8K35 - chains I and N of the 24 polymer chains in the assembly; structure by electron microscopy, 3.44 A resolution.

== Chain I ==
Name: Tip attachment protein J
Source organism: Escherichia phage Lambda
Reference sequence: P03749 (TIPJ_LAMBD); residue numbers follow UniProt; this construct covers 1-1132
Sequence (1132 residues; each row starts with the number of its first residue):
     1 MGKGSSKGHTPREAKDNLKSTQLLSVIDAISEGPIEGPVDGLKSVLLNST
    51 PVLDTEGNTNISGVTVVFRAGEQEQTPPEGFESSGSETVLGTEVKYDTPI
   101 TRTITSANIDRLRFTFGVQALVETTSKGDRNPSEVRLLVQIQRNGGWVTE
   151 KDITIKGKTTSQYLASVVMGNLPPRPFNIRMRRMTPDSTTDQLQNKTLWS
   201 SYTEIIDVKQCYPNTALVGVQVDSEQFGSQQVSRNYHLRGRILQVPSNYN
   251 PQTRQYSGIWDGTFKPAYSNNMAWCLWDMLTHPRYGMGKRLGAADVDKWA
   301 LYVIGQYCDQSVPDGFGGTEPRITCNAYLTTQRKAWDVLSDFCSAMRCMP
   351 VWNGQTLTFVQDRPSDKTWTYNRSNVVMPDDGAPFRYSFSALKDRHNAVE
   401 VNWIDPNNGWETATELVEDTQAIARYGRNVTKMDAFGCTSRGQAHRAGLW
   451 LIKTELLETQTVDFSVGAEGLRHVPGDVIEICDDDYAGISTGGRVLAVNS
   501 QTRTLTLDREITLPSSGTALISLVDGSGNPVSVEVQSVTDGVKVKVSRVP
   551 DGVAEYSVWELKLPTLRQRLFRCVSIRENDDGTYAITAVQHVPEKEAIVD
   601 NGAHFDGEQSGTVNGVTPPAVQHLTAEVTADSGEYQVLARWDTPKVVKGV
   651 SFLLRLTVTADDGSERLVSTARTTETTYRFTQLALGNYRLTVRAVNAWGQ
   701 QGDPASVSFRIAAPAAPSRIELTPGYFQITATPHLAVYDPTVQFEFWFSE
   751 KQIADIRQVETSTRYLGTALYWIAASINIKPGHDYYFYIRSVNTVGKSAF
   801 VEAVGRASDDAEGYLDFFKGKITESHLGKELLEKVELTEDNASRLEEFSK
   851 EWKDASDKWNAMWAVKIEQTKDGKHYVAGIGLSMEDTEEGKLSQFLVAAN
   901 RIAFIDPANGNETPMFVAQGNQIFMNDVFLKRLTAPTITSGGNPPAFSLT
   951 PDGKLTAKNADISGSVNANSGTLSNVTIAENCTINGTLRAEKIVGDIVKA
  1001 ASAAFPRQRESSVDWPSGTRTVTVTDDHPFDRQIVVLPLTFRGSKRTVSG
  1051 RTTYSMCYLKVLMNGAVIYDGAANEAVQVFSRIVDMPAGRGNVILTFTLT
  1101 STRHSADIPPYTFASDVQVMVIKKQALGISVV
Not modelled in the structure: 852-1132

== Chain N ==
Name: Tail tip protein L
Source organism: Escherichia phage Lambda
Reference sequence: P03738 (TIPL_LAMBD); residues 1-232 here = UniProt positions 1-232
Sequence (232 residues; numbered 1 to 232; the number before each row is that of its first residue):
     1 MQDIRQETLNECTRAEQSASVVLWEIDLTEVGGERYFFCNEQNEKGEPVT
    51 WQGRQYQPYPIQGSGFELNGKGTSTRPTLTVSNLYGMVTGMAEDMQSLVG
   101 GTVVRRKVYARFLDAVNFVNGNSYADPEQEVISRWRIEQCSELSAVSASF
   151 VLSTPTETDGAVFPGRIMLANTCTWTYRGDECGYSGPAVADEYDQPTSDI
   201 TKDKCSKCLSGCKFRNNVGNFGGFLSINKLSQ
Metal / ion sites: 4Fe-4S cluster Fe: C173, C182, C205, C212
Small-molecule neighbours: 4Fe-4S cluster (SF4): C173, W175, Y177, C182, C205, K207, C208, C212, R215, N217, N220, F221, G222
UniProt features mapped onto this chain:
  - binding site ([4Fe-4S] cluster): C173, C182, C205, C212
  - mutagenesis: C173 (C173S: Complete loss of tail assembly), C182 (C182S: Complete loss of tail assembly), C205 (C205S: Complete loss of tail assembly), C212 (C212S: 96% loss of tail assembly)

== How chain I and chain N interact ==
Contacting residue pairs (47; chain I residue first):
  D381(I) with V146(N)
  A383(I) with S144(N)
  F385(I) with S144(N)
  R386(I) with E142(N), salt bridge; L143(N)
  Y387(I) with E142(N); L143(N), hydrogen bond (backbone-backbone)
  S388(I) with C140(N); S141(N)
  F389(I) with S97(N); Q139(N), hydrogen bond (backbone-side chain); C140(N), hydrogen bond (backbone-backbone); L143(N), hydrophobic
  A391(I) with E138(N); Q139(N)
  L392(I) with V99(N), hydrophobic; E138(N), hydrogen bond (backbone-backbone)
  K393(I) with E138(N), salt bridge; E157(N), salt bridge; D159(N)
  R395(I) with S97(N)
  E400(I) with I167(N)
  N408(I) with N228(N); Q232(N)
  E411(I) with Q232(N)
  T414(I) with L169(N)
  L416(I) with L169(N), hydrophobic
  T420(I) with K204(N), hydrogen bond
  R425(I) with V31(N); M95(N), hydrogen bond (side chain-backbone); Q96(N), hydrogen bond; V99(N), hydrogen bond (side chain-backbone)
  Y426(I) with Q96(N)
  R441(I) with N171(N)
  D485(I) with A145(N)
  Y486(I) with T89(N); E93(N), hydrogen bond
  G602(I) with Y193(N)
  H604(I) with Y193(N); D194(N), salt bridge; C208(N), hydrogen bond (backbone-side chain)
  D606(I) with L209(N); S210(N), hydrogen bond
  V616(I) with Q232(N)
  W698(I) with K229(N); L230(N); Q232(N)
Other interface residues (no listed pair), chain I (36 interface residues in all): G382, S390, G409, V430, N601, A603, N614, V647, K648
Other interface residues (no listed pair), chain N (36 interface residues in all): G160, T172, T174, E192, S231

== Summary ==
The chain I/chain N interface involves 36 residues from each chain, with 11 hydrogen bonds and 4 salt bridges.
Polar contacts include R386(I)-E142(N), K393(I)-E138(N) and K393(I)-E157(N). Bound to chain N: 4Fe-4S cluster.
Here chain I is Tip attachment protein J and chain N is Tail tip protein L, both from Escherichia phage
Lambda. Entry 8K35 (Structure of the bacteriophage lambda tail tip complex) was determined by electron
microscopy (same publication as 8K36, 8K37, 8K38 and 8K39).
